Entry 4Z6C (X-ray diffraction, 2.68 A resolution); this record covers chains T and A of the 4 polymer chains in the assembly.

Chain T:
Molecule: 16-nt DNA strand
Sequence (16 nucleotides; each row starts with the number of its first residue):
     1 CCGACGTCGC ATCAGC

Chain A:
Name: DNA polymerase beta
From: Homo sapiens
Notes: EC 2.7.7.7, 4.2.99.-
Reference sequence: P06746 (DPOLB_HUMAN); residues 1-335 here = UniProt positions 1-335
Sequence (335 residues; row label = number of the first residue in the row):
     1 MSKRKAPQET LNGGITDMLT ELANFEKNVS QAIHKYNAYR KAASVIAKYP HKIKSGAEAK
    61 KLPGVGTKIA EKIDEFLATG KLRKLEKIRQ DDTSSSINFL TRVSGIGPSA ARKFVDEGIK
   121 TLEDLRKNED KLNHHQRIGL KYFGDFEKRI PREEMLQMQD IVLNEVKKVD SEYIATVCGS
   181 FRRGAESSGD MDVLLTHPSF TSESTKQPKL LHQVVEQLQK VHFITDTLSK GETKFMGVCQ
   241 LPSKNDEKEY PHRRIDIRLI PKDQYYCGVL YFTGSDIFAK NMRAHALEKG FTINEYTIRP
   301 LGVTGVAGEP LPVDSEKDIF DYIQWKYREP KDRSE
Unresolved in the structure: 1-9, 246
Sequence notes: engineered mutation Ala-279 (Asn in P06746)
Curated features (UniProtKB/Swiss-Prot):
  - region: Arg-183 to Asp-192 (DNA-binding)
  - active site: Lys-72 (Nucleophile)
  - binding site (K(+)): Lys-60, Leu-62, Val-65, Thr-101, Val-103, Ile-106
  - binding site (Na(+)): Lys-60, Leu-62, Val-65, Thr-101, Val-103, Ile-106
  - binding site (dATP): Arg-149, Ser-180, Arg-183, Gly-189, Asp-190
  - binding site (dCTP): Arg-149, Ser-180, Arg-183, Gly-189, Asp-190
  - binding site (dGTP): Arg-149, Ser-180, Arg-183, Gly-189, Asp-190, Asp-192
  - binding site (dTTP): Arg-149, Ser-180, Arg-183, Gly-189, Asp-190
  - binding site (Mg(2+)): Asp-190, Asp-192, Asp-256
  - modified residue: Lys-72 (N6-acetyllysine), Arg-83 (Omega-N-methylarginine), Arg-152 (Omega-N-methylarginine)
  - cross-link (Glycyl lysine isopeptide (Lys-Gly)): Lys-41 (interchain with G-Cter in ubiquitin), Lys-61 (interchain with G-Cter in ubiquitin), Lys-81 (interchain with G-Cter in ubiquitin)
  - natural variant: Leu-22 (L22P: Found in a gastric cancer sample; uncertain significance), Tyr-39 (Y39C: Found in a gastric cancer sample; uncertain significance), Gly-118 (G118V: Decreased DNA-directed DNA polymerase activity), Arg-137 (R137Q: Decreased function in base-excision repair), Arg-149 (R149I: Decreased DNA-directed DNA polymerase activity), Asp-160 (D160N: Found in a gastric cancer sample; uncertain significance), Cys-239 (C239R: Found in a gastric cancer sample; uncertain significance), Lys-289 (K289M: Found in a colon cancer sample; uncertain significance), Asn-294 (N294D: Found in a gastric cancer sample; uncertain significance), Glu-295 (E295K: Found in a gastric cancer sample; uncertain significance)
  - mutagenesis: Phe-25 (F25W: No effect on 5'-dRP lyase activity. Decreased ssDNA binding), His-34 (H34G: Decreased 5'-dRP lyase activity. Decreased ssDNA binding), Lys-35 (K35A: Decreased 5'-dRP lyase activity. Decreased ssDNA binding. Loss of 5'-dRP lyase activity; when associated with A-68 and A-72. Decreased ssDNA binding; when associated with A-68 and A-72 ...), Tyr-39 (Y39F: No effect on 5'-dRP lyase activity; Y39Q: Abolishes DNA polymerase and 5'-dRP lyase activity), Lys-41 (K41R: Abolishes ubiquitination; when associated with R-61 and R-81), Lys-60 (K60A: Decreased 5'-dRP lyase activity. Decreased ssDNA binding), Lys-61 (K61R: Abolishes ubiquitination; when associated with R-41 and R-81), Lys-68 (K68A: No effect on 5'-dRP lyase activity. Decreased ssDNA binding. Loss of 5'-dRP lyase activity; when associated with A-35 and A-72. Decreased ssDNA binding; when associated with A-35 and A-72 ...), Glu-71 (E71Q: No effect on 5'-dRP lyase activity. No effect on structure shown by circular dichroism. No effect on ssDNA binding), Lys-72 (K72A: Severely reduced 5'-dRP lyase activity. Does not affect ssDNA binding. Loss of 5'-dRP lyase activity; when associated with A-35 and A-68. Decreased ssDNA binding ...), Glu-75 (E75A: Slightly decreased 5'-dRP lyase activity. Decreased ssDNA binding. No effect on structure shown by circular dichroism), Lys-81 (K81R: Abolishes ubiquitination; when associated with R-41 and R-61), 5 further mutagenesis entries in UniProt
Metal / ion sites: Na+ site 1: Lys-60, Leu-62, Val-65 (shared with 1 residue of chain D); Na+ site 2: Thr-101, Val-103, Ile-106 (shared with 1 residue of chain P); Mg2+ site 1: Asp-190, Asp-192, Asp-256 (together with 0KX) (shared with 1 residue of chain P); Mg2+ site 2: Asp-190, Asp-192 (together with 0KX)
Residues lining bound ligands: 0KX (2'-deoxy-5'-O-[(R)-hydroxy{[(R)-hydroxy(phosphonooxy)phosphoryl]amino}phosphoryl]cytidine): Gly-179, Ser-180, Arg-183, Ser-188, Gly-189, Asp-190, Asp-192, Tyr-271, Phe-272, Thr-273, Gly-274, Ser-275, Asp-276, Ala-279
What the authors report for this chain:
  - mutagenesis - N279A (3-fold): increased catalytic activity on dG:dCTP
  - mutagenesis - N279A (2-fold): decreased catalytic activity on dG:dTTP
  - mutagenesis - N279A (3-fold): increased catalytic activity on Mn2+

Chain T / chain A interface:
Pairs across the interface - 27 pairs, chain T then chain A:
  DC5(T) / His-34(A)  stacking on the base
  DC5(T) / Lys-280(A)  phosphate contact
  DG6(T) / Ala-279(A)  base contact
  DG6(T) / Lys-280(A)  salt bridge to the phosphate
  DG6(T) / Arg-283(A)  hydrogen bond to the base
  DG6(T) / Leu-287(A)  phosphate contact
  DT7(T) / Arg-283(A)  hydrogen bond to the sugar
  DT7(T) / Leu-287(A)  phosphate contact
  DT7(T) / Thr-292(A)  hydrogen bond to the phosphate
  DT7(T) / Ile-293(A)  sugar contact
  DT7(T) / Asn-294(A)  phosphate contact
  DC8(T) / Asn-294(A)  hydrogen bond to the phosphate
  DC8(T) / Glu-295(A)  sugar contact
  DC8(T) / Tyr-296(A)  hydrogen bond to the phosphate
  DC8(T) / Arg-299(A)  salt bridge to the phosphate
  DG9(T) / Thr-233(A)  phosphate contact
  DG9(T) / Lys-234(A)  hydrogen bond to the base
  DG9(T) / Arg-258(A)  sugar contact
  DG9(T) / Tyr-296(A)  hydrogen bond to the phosphate
  DC10(T) / Ser-229(A)  phosphate contact
  DC10(T) / Lys-230(A)  phosphate contact
  DC10(T) / Gly-231(A)  phosphate contact
  DC10(T) / Glu-232(A)  hydrogen bond to the phosphate
  DC10(T) / Thr-233(A)  hydrogen bond to the phosphate
  DC10(T) / Lys-234(A)  hydrogen bond to the phosphate
  DA11(T) / Ser-229(A)  phosphate contact
  DA11(T) / Lys-230(A)  hydrogen bond to the phosphate
Interface residues without a listed pair, chain A (21 interface residues in all): Asn-37, Tyr-271, Ala-284

In short:
Chain T and chain A form an interface of 7 and 21 residues respectively, with 11 hydrogen bonds, 2 salt
bridges and 1 aromatic stacking contact. Polar pairs include DG6(T)/Arg-283(A), DG9(T)/Lys-234(A) and
DT7(T)/Arg-283(A). From the paper: N279A of chain A increases catalytic activity on dG:dCTP; N279A of chain A
reduces catalytic activity on dG:dTTP.
Chain T is a 16-nt DNA strand and chain A is DNA polymerase beta (Homo sapiens); the structure, Structure of
human DNA polymerase beta 279NA mutant complexed with G in the template base paired ..., was determined by
X-ray diffraction, deposited together with 4Z6D, 4Z6E and 4Z6F.
